Entry 8Z12 (X-ray diffraction, 2.24 A resolution); this record covers chain A.

Chain A:
Name: Flavin-dependent monooxygenase
Source organism: Streptomyces ardesiacus
Reference sequence: A0A7T1BYC5 (A0A7T1BYC5_STRSQ); numbering as in UniProt (aligned over 1-432)
Chain sequence (432 residues; row label = number of the first residue in the row):
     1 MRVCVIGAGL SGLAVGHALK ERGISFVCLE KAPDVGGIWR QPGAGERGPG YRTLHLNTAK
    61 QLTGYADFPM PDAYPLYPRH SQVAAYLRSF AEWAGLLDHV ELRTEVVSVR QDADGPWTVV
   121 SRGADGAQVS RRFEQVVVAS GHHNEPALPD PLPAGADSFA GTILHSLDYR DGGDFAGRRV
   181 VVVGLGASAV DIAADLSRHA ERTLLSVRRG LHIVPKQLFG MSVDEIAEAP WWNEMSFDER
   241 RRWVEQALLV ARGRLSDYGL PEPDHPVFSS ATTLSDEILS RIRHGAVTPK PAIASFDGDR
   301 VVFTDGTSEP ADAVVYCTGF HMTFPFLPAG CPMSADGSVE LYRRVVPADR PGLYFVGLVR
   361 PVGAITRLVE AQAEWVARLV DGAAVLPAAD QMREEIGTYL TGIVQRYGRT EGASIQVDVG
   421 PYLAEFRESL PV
Disordered / not traced: 427-432
Construct notes: conflict M333 (Val in A0A7T1BYC5)
Residues lining bound ligands:
  - FAD (flavin-adenine dinucleotide): I6, G7, A8, G9, L10, S11, G12, L29, E30, K31, A32, G36, G37, I38, W39, P49, L54, H55, L56, N57, T58, T63, T104, E105, V106, A139, S140, G141, H143, S188, F326, G357, G363, A364, I365
  - citrate anion (FLC): H143, G186, A187, S188, A189, C317, G319, R360

Overview:
Ligands of chain A: flavin-adenine dinucleotide and citrate anion.
Chain A is Flavin-dependent monooxygenase (Streptomyces ardesiacus); the structure, Crystal structure of WT
DiatB, was determined by X-ray diffraction together with 8Z13, 8Z14, 8Z15 and 8Z16 from the same study.
